8TW9 - chains E and D of the 6 polymer chains in the assembly; structure by electron microscopy, 3.60 A resolution.

[Chain E]
Name: DNA polymerase epsilon catalytic subunit A
Source organism: Saccharomyces cerevisiae
Notes: EC 2.7.7.7, 3.1.11.-
UniProtKB: P21951 (DPOE_YEAST); residues 1-2222 here = UniProt positions 1-2222
Chain sequence (2222 residues; numbered 1 to 2222; the number before each row is that of its first residue):
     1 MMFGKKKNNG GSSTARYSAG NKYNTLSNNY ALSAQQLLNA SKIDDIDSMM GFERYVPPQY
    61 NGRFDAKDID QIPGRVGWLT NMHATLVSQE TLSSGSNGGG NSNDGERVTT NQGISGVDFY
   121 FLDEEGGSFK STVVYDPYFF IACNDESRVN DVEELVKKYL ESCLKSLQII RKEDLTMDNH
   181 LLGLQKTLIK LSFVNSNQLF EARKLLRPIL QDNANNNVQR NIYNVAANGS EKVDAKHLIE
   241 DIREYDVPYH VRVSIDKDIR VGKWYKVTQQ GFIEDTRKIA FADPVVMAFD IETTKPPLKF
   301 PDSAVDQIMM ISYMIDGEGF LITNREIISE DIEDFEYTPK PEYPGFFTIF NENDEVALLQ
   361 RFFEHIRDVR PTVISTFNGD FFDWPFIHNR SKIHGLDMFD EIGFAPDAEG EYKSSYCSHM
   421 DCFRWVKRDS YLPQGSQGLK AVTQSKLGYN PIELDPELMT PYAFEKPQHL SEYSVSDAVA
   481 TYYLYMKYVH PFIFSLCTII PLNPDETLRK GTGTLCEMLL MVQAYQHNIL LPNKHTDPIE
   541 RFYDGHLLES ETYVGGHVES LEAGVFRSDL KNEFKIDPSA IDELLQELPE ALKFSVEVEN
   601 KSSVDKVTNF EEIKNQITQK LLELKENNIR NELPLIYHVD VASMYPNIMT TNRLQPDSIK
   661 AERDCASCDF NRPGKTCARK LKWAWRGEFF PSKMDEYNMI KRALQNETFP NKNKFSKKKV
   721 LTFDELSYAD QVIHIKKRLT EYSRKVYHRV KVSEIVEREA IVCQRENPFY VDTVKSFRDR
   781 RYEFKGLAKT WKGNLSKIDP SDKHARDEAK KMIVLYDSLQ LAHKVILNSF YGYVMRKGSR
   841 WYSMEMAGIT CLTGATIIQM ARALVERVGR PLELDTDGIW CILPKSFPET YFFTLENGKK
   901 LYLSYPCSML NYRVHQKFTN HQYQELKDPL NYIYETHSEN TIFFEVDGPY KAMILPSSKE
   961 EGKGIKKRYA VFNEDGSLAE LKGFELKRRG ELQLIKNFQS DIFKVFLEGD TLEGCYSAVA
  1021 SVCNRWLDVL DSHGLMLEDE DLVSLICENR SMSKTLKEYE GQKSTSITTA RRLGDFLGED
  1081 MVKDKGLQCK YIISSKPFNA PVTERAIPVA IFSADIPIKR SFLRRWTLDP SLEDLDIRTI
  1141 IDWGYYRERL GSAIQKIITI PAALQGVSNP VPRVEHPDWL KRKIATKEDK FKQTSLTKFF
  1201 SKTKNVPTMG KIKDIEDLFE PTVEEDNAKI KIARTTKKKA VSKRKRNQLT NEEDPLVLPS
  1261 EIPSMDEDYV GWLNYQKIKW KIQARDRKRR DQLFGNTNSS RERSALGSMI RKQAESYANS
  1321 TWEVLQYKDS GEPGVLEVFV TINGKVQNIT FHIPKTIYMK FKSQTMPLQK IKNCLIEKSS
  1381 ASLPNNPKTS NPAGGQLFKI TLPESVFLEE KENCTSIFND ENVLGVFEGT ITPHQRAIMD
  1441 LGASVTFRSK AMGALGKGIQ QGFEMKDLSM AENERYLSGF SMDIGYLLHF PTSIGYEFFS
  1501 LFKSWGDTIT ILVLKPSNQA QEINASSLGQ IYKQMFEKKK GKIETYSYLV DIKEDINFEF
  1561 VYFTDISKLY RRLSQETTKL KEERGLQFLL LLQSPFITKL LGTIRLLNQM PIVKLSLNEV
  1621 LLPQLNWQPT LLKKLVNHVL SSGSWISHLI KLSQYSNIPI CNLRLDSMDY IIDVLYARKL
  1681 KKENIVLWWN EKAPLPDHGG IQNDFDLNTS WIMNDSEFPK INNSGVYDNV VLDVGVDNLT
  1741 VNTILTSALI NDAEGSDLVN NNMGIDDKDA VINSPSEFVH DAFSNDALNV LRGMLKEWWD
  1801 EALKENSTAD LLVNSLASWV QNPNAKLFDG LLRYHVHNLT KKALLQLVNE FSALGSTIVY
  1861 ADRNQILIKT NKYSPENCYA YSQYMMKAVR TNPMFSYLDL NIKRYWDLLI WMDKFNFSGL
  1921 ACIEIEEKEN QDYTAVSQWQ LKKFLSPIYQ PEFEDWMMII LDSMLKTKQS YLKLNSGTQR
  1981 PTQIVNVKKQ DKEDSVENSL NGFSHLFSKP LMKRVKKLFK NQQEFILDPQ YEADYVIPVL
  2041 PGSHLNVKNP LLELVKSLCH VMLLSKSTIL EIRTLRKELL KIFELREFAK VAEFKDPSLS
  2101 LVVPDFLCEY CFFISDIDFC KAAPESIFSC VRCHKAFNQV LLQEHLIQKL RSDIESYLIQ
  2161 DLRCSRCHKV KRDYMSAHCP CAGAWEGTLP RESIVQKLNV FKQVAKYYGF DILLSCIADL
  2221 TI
Disordered / not traced: 1-18, 89-112, 217-233, 1078-1083, 1190-2222
Swiss-Prot annotation at these positions:
  - zinc finger: Cys2108 to Cys2133 (CysA-type)
  - motif: Cys2164 to Cys2181 (CysB motif)
  - binding site (Zn(2+)): Cys2108, Cys2111, Cys2130, Cys2133
  - binding site ([4Fe-4S] cluster): Cys2164, Cys2167, Cys2179, Cys2181
  - mutagenesis: Met644 (M644G: Increases rates of C-to-A transversion substitutions; M644I: In POL2-9; temperature-sensitive mutant), Pro710 (P710S: In POL2-18; temperature-sensitive mutant)
Ion coordination: 4Fe-4S cluster Fe: Cys665, Cys668, Cys677
Ligand contacts: 4Fe-4S cluster (SF4): Asp664, Cys665, Cys668, Phe670, Asn671, Cys677, Ala678, Cys763, Arg765

[Chain D]
Name: Chromosome transmission fidelity protein 8
Source organism: Saccharomyces cerevisiae
UniProtKB: P38877 (CTF8_YEAST); residue numbers follow UniProt; this construct covers 2-133
Chain sequence (132 residues; row label = number of the first residue in the row):
     2 PSVDIDASQW QKLTQSREKQ TTVITPLGMM MLEIQGELEL PKDFASLARR DSPNEGRFSE
    62 QDGETLIRFG SLQIDGERAT LFVGKKQRLL GKVTKLDVPM GIMHFNSKDN KVELVDVMKY
   122 KVIFKDRPLP IM

[How chain E and chain D interact]
Residue-residue contacts (11):
  Asp1001(E) - Asp127(D)
  Arg1025(E) - Arg89(D)
  Arg1025(E) - Asp127(D)  salt bridge
  Arg1025(E) - Arg128(D)
  Arg1025(E) - Leu130(D)
  Trp1026(E) - Arg128(D)
  Val1029(E) - Pro131(D)
  Ser1032(E) - Pro131(D)
  Met1036(E) - Lys87(D)
  Met1036(E) - Pro131(D)  hydrophobic
  Leu1037(E) - Lys87(D)
Interface residues without a listed pair, chain E (9 interface residues in all): Asn997, Leu1035
Interface residues without a listed pair, chain D (7 interface residues in all): Pro129

[Summary]
9 residues of chain E face 7 of chain D across their interface, with 1 salt bridge. The salt-bridged pair is
Arg1025(E)-Asp127(D). Chain E binds 4Fe-4S cluster. UniProt lists 4 Zn2+-binding residues, 4 [4Fe-4S]
cluster-binding residues and 2 mutagenesis sites on chain E.
Chain E is DNA polymerase epsilon catalytic subunit A and chain D is Chromosome transmission fidelity protein
8, both from Saccharomyces cerevisiae; the structure, Cryo-EM structure of S. cerevisiae PolE-Ctf18-8-1-DNA,
was determined by electron microscopy together with 9B8R, 8TW7, 8TW8, 8TWA and 8TWB from the same study.
